1JZL - chains A and B; structure by X-ray diffraction, 1.50 A resolution.

Chain A (and B):
Molecule: Globin I - ark shell
Organism: Scapharca inaequivalvis
Notes: chain B of this document is another copy of the same molecule, construct and numbering; everything in this record applies to it too
UniProt: P02213 (GLB1_SCAIN); numbering as in UniProt (aligned over 1-146)
Sequence (146 residues; row label = number of the first residue in the row):
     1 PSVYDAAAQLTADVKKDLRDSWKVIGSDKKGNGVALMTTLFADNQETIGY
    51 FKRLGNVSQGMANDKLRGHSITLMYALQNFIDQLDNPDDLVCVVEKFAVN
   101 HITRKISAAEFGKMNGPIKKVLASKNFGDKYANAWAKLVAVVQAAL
Disordered / not traced: 1
Differences from the reference sequence: engineered mutation Met114 (Ile in P02213)
Swiss-Prot annotation at these positions:
  - binding site (heme b): His101

Interface between chain A and chain B:
Contacting residue pairs (33; chain A residue first):
  Lys30(A) - Asp89(B)  salt bridge
  Asp64(A) - Cys92(B)
  Arg67(A) - Asp88(B)  hydrogen bond (side chain-backbone)
  Arg67(A) - Asp89(B)  salt bridge
  Arg67(A) - Cys92(B)
  Gly68(A) - Cys92(B)
  Ile71(A) - Asn79(B)
  Ile71(A) - Gln83(B)
  Thr72(A) - Asn79(B)  hydrogen bond
  Thr72(A) - Lys96(B)
  Thr72(A) - Phe97(B)
  Tyr75(A) - Gln78(B)
  Tyr75(A) - Asn79(B)
  Tyr75(A) - Asp82(B)  hydrogen bond
  Tyr75(A) - Gln83(B)  hydrogen bond
  Gln78(A) - Tyr75(B)
  Asn79(A) - Ile71(B)
  Asn79(A) - Thr72(B)  hydrogen bond
  Asn79(A) - Tyr75(B)
  Asp82(A) - Tyr75(B)  hydrogen bond
  Gln83(A) - Ile71(B)
  Gln83(A) - Tyr75(B)
  Asp88(A) - Arg67(B)  hydrogen bond (backbone-side chain)
  Asp89(A) - Lys30(B)  salt bridge
  Asp89(A) - Arg67(B)  salt bridge
  Cys92(A) - Asp64(B)
  Cys92(A) - Arg67(B)
  Cys92(A) - Gly68(B)
  Val93(A) - Ile71(B)  hydrophobic
  Glu95(A) - Asp64(B)
  Lys96(A) - Thr72(B)
  Phe97(A) - Thr72(B)
  Val99(A) - Arg53(B)
Also at the interface, not in a pair above, chain A (21 interface residues in all): Arg53, Asn86
Also at the interface, not in a pair above, chain B (20 interface residues in all): Asn86, Val93, Val99

Overview:
The interface between chain A and chain B involves 21 residues on one side and 20 on the other; the contacts
include 7 hydrogen bonds and 4 salt bridges. Polar pairs include Lys30(A)-Asp89(B), Arg67(A)-Asp89(B) and
Arg67(A)-Asp88(B).
Chain A and chain B are both Globin I - ark shell (Scapharca inaequivalvis); the structure, Crystal structure
of Sapharca inaequivalvis HbI, I114M mutant ligated to carbon monoxide, was determined by X-ray diffraction
together with 1JZK, 1JZM and 1JWN from the same study.
